PDB entry 7P8D | X-ray diffraction, 1.70 A resolution | chains A and B

[Chain A (and B)]
Protein: Receiver domain of histidine kinase 4
From: Arabidopsis thaliana
Notes: EC 2.7.13.3, 3.1.3.16; chain B of this document is another copy of the same molecule, construct and numbering; everything in this record applies to it too
UniProtKB: Q9C5U0 (AHK4_ARATH); residues 918-1057 here correspond to UniProt positions 941-1080 (UniProt number = residue number + 23)
Amino-acid sequence (143 residues; each row starts with the number of its first residue):
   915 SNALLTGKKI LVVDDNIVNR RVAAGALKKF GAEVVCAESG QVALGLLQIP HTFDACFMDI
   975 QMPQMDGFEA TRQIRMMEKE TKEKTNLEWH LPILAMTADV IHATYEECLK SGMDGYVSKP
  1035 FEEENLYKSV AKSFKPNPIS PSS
Disordered / not traced: 915-916, 1056-1057 (chain B: 915, 1043-1057)
Differences from the reference sequence: expression tag (915-917)
Bound ions: Mg2+: D929, D973, Q975
UniProt features mapped onto this chain:
  - binding site (Mg(2+)): D929, D973, Q975
  - modified residue: D973 (4-aspartylphosphate)
What the authors report for this chain:
  - Mg2+ coordination: D929, D973, Q975
  - Mg2+ coordination through a water molecule: D1013
  - post-translational modification sites: D973 (proposed by the authors, not directly observed)
  - mutagenesis - T985A, W1003*: decreased signaling in response to cytokinin (citing earlier work)

[Chain A / chain B interface]
Contacting residue pairs (89; chain A residue first):
  F971(A) - V1031(B)  hydrophobic
  I974(A) - T1018(B)
  I974(A) - C1022(B)  hydrophobic
  G981(A) - M1027(B)
  F982(A) - E1021(B)
  F982(A) - C1022(B)
  F982(A) - S1025(B)
  F982(A) - M1027(B)  hydrophobic
  T985(A) - S1025(B)
  T985(A) - G1026(B)
  T985(A) - M1027(B)
  R986(A) - E1021(B)  salt bridge
  R986(A) - S1025(B)
  R989(A) - G1026(B)  hydrogen bond (side chain-backbone)
  R989(A) - D1028(B)  salt bridge
  H1004(A) - D1028(B)  salt bridge
  L1005(A) - D1028(B)
  P1006(A) - D1028(B)
  I1007(A) - M1027(B)
  I1007(A) - D1028(B)  hydrogen bond (backbone-side chain)
  I1007(A) - G1029(B)
  L1008(A) - G1029(B)
  L1008(A) - Y1030(B)
  A1009(A) - C1022(B)  hydrophobic
  A1009(A) - M1027(B)  hydrophobic
  A1009(A) - G1029(B)  hydrogen bond (backbone-backbone)
  A1009(A) - Y1030(B)
  A1009(A) - V1031(B)  hydrogen bond (backbone-backbone)
  T1011(A) - V1031(B)
  T1011(A) - E1036(B)  hydrogen bond
  A1012(A) - K1033(B)
  A1012(A) - F1035(B)
  A1012(A) - E1036(B)
  I1015(A) - E1036(B)
  H1016(A) - F1035(B)
  T1018(A) - I974(B)
  Y1019(A) - I1015(B)
  Y1019(A) - F1035(B)
  Y1019(A) - E1036(B)  hydrogen bond (side chain-backbone)
  E1021(A) - F982(B)
  E1021(A) - R986(B)  salt bridge
  C1022(A) - F982(B)
  C1022(A) - A1009(B)  hydrophobic
  K1024(A) - R986(B)
  S1025(A) - F982(B)
  S1025(A) - T985(B)
  S1025(A) - R986(B)
  G1026(A) - T985(B)
  G1026(A) - R989(B)  hydrogen bond (backbone-side chain)
  M1027(A) - G981(B)
  M1027(A) - F982(B)  hydrophobic
  M1027(A) - T985(B)
  M1027(A) - I1007(B)
  M1027(A) - A1009(B)  hydrophobic
  D1028(A) - R989(B)  salt bridge
  D1028(A) - H1004(B)  salt bridge
  D1028(A) - L1005(B)
  D1028(A) - P1006(B)
  D1028(A) - I1007(B)  hydrogen bond (backbone-backbone)
  D1028(A) - L1008(B)
  D1028(A) - Y1041(B)
  D1028(A) - K1042(B)  hydrogen bond (backbone-backbone)
  G1029(A) - I1007(B)
  G1029(A) - L1008(B)
  G1029(A) - A1009(B)  hydrogen bond (backbone-backbone)
  G1029(A) - L1040(B)
  Y1030(A) - L1008(B)
  Y1030(A) - A1009(B)
  Y1030(A) - T1011(B)
  Y1030(A) - E1038(B)
  Y1030(A) - N1039(B)
  Y1030(A) - L1040(B)  hydrogen bond (backbone-backbone)
  V1031(A) - F971(B)  hydrophobic
  V1031(A) - A1009(B)  hydrogen bond (backbone-backbone)
  V1031(A) - M1010(B)
  V1031(A) - T1011(B)  hydrogen bond (backbone-backbone)
  V1031(A) - A1012(B)
  V1031(A) - N1039(B)
  V1031(A) - Y1041(B)
  S1032(A) - T1011(B)  hydrogen bond
  S1032(A) - A1012(B)
  S1032(A) - I1015(B)
  S1032(A) - N1039(B)  hydrogen bond (backbone-side chain)
  K1033(A) - E1037(B)  salt bridge
  K1033(A) - N1039(B)  hydrogen bond (backbone-side chain)
  F1035(A) - F944(B)  hydrophobic
  E1037(A) - G939(B)
  E1037(A) - K943(B)  salt bridge
  L1040(A) - V936(B)  hydrophobic
Interface residues without a listed pair, chain A (37 interface residues in all): M972, V1014, L1023
Interface residues without a listed pair, chain B (44 interface residues in all): A940, M972, V1014, Y1019

[Overview]
37 residues of chain A face 44 of chain B across their interface; the contacts include 16 hydrogen bonds and 8
salt bridges. Among the polar pairs are R986(A)-E1021(B), R989(A)-D1028(B) and H1004(A)-D1028(B). The paper
reports that T985A and W1003* of chain A reduce signaling in response to cytokinin; Mg2+ coordination by
D929(A), D973(A) and Q975(A).
Chain A and chain B are both Receiver domain of histidine kinase 4 (Arabidopsis thaliana); the structure,
Crystal structure of the Receiver domain of A. thaliana cytokinin receptor AtCRE1 in complex with Mg2+, was
determined by X-ray diffraction together with 7P8C from the same study.
